Entry 6XTY (electron microscopy, 6.77 A resolution (low resolution: residue-level contacts below are approximate; hydrogen-bond / salt-bridge calls are withheld)); this record covers chains 2 and 5 of the 14 polymer chains in the assembly.

# Chain 2
Protein: DNA replication licensing factor MCM2
From: Homo sapiens
Notes: EC 3.6.4.12
UniProtKB: P49736 (MCM2_HUMAN); residues 1-904 here = UniProt positions 1-904
Sequence (904 residues; numbered 1 to 904; the number before each row is that of its first residue):
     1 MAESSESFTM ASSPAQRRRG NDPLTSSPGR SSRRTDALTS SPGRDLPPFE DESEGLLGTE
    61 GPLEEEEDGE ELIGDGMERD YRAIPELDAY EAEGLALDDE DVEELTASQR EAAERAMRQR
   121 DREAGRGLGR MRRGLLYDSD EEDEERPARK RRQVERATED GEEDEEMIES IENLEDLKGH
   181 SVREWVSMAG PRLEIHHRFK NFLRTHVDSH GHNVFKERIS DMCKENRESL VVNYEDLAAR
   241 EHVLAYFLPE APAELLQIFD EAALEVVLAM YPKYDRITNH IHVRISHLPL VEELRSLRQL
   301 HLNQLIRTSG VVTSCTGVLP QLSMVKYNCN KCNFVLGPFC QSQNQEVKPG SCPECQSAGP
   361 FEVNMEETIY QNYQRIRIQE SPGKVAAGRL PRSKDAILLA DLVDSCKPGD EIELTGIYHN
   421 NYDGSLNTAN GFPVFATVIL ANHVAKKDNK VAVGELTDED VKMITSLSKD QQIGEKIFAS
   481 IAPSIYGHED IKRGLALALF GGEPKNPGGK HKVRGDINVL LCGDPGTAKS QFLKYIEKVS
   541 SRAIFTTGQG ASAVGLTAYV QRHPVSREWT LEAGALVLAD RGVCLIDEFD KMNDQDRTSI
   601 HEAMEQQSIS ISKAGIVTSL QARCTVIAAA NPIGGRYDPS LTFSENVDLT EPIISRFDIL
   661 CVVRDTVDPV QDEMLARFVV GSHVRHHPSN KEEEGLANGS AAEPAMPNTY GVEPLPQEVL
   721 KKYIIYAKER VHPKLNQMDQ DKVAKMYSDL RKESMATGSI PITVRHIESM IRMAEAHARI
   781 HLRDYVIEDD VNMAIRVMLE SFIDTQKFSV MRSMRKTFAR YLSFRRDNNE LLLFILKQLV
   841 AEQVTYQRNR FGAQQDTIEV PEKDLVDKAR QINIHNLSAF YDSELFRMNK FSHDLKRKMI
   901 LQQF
Not modelled in the structure: 1-174, 451-459, 550-554, 690-714, 825-904
Ion coordination: Zn2+: Cys329, Cys332, Cys352, Cys355
Curated features (UniProtKB/Swiss-Prot):
  - zinc finger: Cys329 to Cys355 (C4-type)
  - motif: Ser655 to Asp658 (Arginine finger)
  - binding site (ADP): Ser530, Gln531
  - modified residue: Ala2 (N-acetylalanine), Ser12 (Phosphoserine), Ser13 (Phosphoserine), Thr25 (Phosphothreonine), Ser26 (Phosphoserine), Ser27 (Phosphoserine), Ser32 (Phosphoserine), Thr39 (Phosphothreonine), Ser40 (Phosphoserine), Ser41 (Phosphoserine), Ser53 (Phosphoserine), Thr59 (Phosphothreonine), Ser108 (Phosphoserine), Tyr137 (Phosphotyrosine), Ser139 (Phosphoserine), Lys216 (N6-acetyllysine), Ser381 (Phosphoserine), Ser484 (Phosphoserine)
  - cross-link: Lys178 (Glycyl lysine isopeptide (Lys-Gly) (interchain with G-Cter in SUMO2))
  - natural variant: Arg44 (R44C: In DFNA70)
  - mutagenesis: Ser27 (S27A: Impairs ATPase activity of the MCM-2-7 complex and reduces phosphorylation by the CDC7-DBF4 complex; when associated with A-41 and A-139), Ser41 (S41A: Impairs ATPase activity of the MCM-2-7 complex and reduces phosphorylation by the CDC7-DBF4 complex; when associated with A-27 and A-139), Tyr81 to Tyr90 (Loss of interaction with DNAJC9), Ser108 (S108A: Reduces phosphorylation by ATR), Ser139 (S139A: Impairs ATPase activity of the MCM-2-7 complex and reduces phosphorylation by the CDC7-DBF4 complex; when associated with A-27 and A-41)

# Chain 5
Protein: DNA replication licensing factor MCM5
From: Homo sapiens
Notes: EC 3.6.4.12
UniProtKB: P33992 (MCM5_HUMAN); numbering as in UniProt (aligned over 1-734)
Sequence (734 residues; each row starts with the number of its first residue):
     1 MSGFDDPGIF YSDSFGGDAQ ADEGQARKSQ LQRRFKEFLR QYRVGTDRTG FTFKYRDELK
    61 RHYNLGEYWI EVEMEDLASF DEDLADYLYK QPAEHLQLLE EAAKEVADEV TRPRPSGEEV
   121 LQDIQVMLKS DASPSSIRSL KSDMMSHLVK IPGIIIAASA VRAKATRISI QCRSCRNTLT
   181 NIAMRPGLEG YALPRKCNTD QAGRPKCPLD PYFIMPDKCK CVDFQTLKLQ ELPDAVPHGE
   241 MPRHMQLYCD RYLCDKVVPG NRVTIMGIYS IKKFGLTTSR GRDRVGVGIR SSYIRVLGIQ
   301 VDTDGSGRSF AGAVSPQEEE EFRRLAALPN VYEVISKSIA PSIFGGTDMK KAIACLLFGG
   361 SRKRLPDGLT RRGDINLLML GDPGTAKSQL LKFVEKCSPI GVYTSGKGSS AAGLTASVMR
   421 DPSSRNFIME GGAMVLADGG VVCIDEFDKM REDDRVAIHE AMEQQTISIA KAGITTTLNS
   481 RCSVLAAANS VFGRWDETKG EDNIDFMPTI LSRFDMIFIV KDEHNEERDV MLAKHVITLH
   541 VSALTQTQAV EGEIDLAKLK KFIAYCRVKC GPRLSAEAAE KLKNRYIIMR SGARQHERDS
   601 DRRSSIPITV RQLEAIVRIA EALSKMKLQP FATEADVEEA LRLFQVSTLD AALSGTLSGV
   661 EGFTSQEDQE MLSRIEKQLK RRFAIGSQVS EHSIIKDFTK QKYPEHAIHK VLQLMLRRGE
   721 IQHRMQRKVL YRLK
Not modelled in the structure: 1-20, 199-206, 276-284, 304-313, 406-410, 490-505, 543-553, 657-734
Ion coordination: Zn2+: Cys172, Cys175, Cys197, Cys207
Curated features (UniProtKB/Swiss-Prot):
  - binding site (ADP): Arg371
  - modified residue: Ser2 (N-acetylserine), Ser315 (Phosphoserine), Lys392 (N6-acetyllysine), Lys396 (N6-acetyllysine), Ser605 (Phosphoserine), Lys696 (N6-acetyllysine)
  - natural variant: Thr466 (T466I: In MGORS8)

# How chain 2 and chain 5 interact
Contacting residue pairs - 54 pairs, chain 2 then chain 5:
  Leu319(2) - Ile289(5)
  Pro320(2) - Arg290(5)
  Gln321(2) - Val287(5)
  Gln321(2) - Gly288(5)
  Leu322(2) - Gly288(5)
  Leu322(2) - Arg290(5)
  Gln341(2) - Val287(5)
  Gln341(2) - Gly288(5)
  Gln343(2) - Val287(5)
  Gln345(2) - Val287(5)
  Glu346(2) - Val287(5)
  Glu362(2) - Gly275(5)
  Met365(2) - Ser146(5)
  Met365(2) - Ser270(5)
  Met365(2) - Ile271(5)
  Met365(2) - Lys273(5)
  Tyr370(2) - Ser142(5)
  Tyr370(2) - Met145(5)
  Tyr370(2) - Ile271(5)
  Gln371(2) - Ser142(5)
  Asn372(2) - Lys141(5)
  Tyr373(2) - Val285(5)
  Tyr373(2) - Gly286(5)
  Tyr373(2) - Ile289(5)
  Arg375(2) - Val285(5)
  Asp404(2) - Arg243(5)
  Lys407(2) - Glu240(5)
  Lys505(2) - His540(5)
  Lys505(2) - Ser542(5)
  Pro507(2) - Ser542(5)
  His511(2) - Ser342(5)
  His511(2) - Ser542(5)
  Leu571(2) - Met241(5)
  Asp580(2) - His238(5)
  Arg581(2) - His238(5)
  Thr598(2) - Lys449(5)
  His601(2) - Glu446(5)
  Gln606(2) - Lys392(5)
  Gln606(2) - Tyr403(5)
  Ser612(2) - Ala411(5)
  Arg656(2) - Thr385(5)
  Gln740(2) - Ile537(5)
  Gln740(2) - His540(5)
  Asp741(2) - Ile537(5)
  Ala744(2) - Ala533(5)
  Tyr747(2) - Leu532(5)
  Ser748(2) - Asp529(5)
  Arg751(2) - Asp522(5)
  Arg751(2) - Leu532(5)
  Lys752(2) - His524(5)
  Met755(2) - His524(5)
  Val764(2) - Leu539(5)
  Arg765(2) - Thr385(5)
  Ile771(2) - His540(5)
Other interface residues (no listed pair), chain 2 (49 interface residues in all): Val318, Lys331, Ser342, Asn344, Ala358, Val363, Arg542, Thr618, Pro652, Ile767
Other interface residues (no listed pair), chain 5 (44 interface residues in all): Arg195, Lys196, Gln230, Ser292, Pro383, Glu523, Glu526, Val530, Val536, Val541

# Summary
The interface between chain 2 and chain 5 involves 49 residues on one side and 44 on the other. From UniProt:
ADP-binding residues Ser530(2) and Gln531(2) and 14 mutagenesis sites on chain 2; ADP-binding residue
Arg371(5) on chain 5.
Here chain 2 is DNA replication licensing factor MCM2 and chain 5 is DNA replication licensing factor MCM5,
both from Homo sapiens. Entry 6XTY (CryoEM structure of human CMG bound to AND-1 (CMGA)) was determined by
electron microscopy, deposited together with 6XTX.
